1I95 - chains A and L of the 21 polymer chains in the assembly; structure by X-ray diffraction, 4.50 A resolution (low resolution: residue-level contacts below are approximate; hydrogen-bond / salt-bridge calls are withheld).

[Chain A]
Molecule: 16S RRNA
From: Thermus thermophilus
Sequence (1514 nucleotides; numbered 2 to 1515; the number before each row is that of its first residue):
     2 UGUUGGAGAG UUUGAUCCUG GCUCAGGGUG AACGCUGGCG GCGUGCCUAA GACAUGCAAG
    62 UCGUGCGGGC CGCGGGGUUU UACUCCGUGG UCAGCGGCGG ACGGGUGAGU AACGCGUGGG
   122 UGACCUACCC GGAAGAGGGG GACAACCCGG GGAAACUCGG GCUAAUCCCC CAUGUGGACC
   182 CGCCCCUUGG GGUGUGUCCA AAGGGCUUUG CCCGCUUCCG GAUGGGCCCG CGUCCCAUCA
   242 GCUAGUUGGU GGGGUAAUGG CCCACCAAGG CGACGACGGG UAGCCGGUCU GAGAGGAUGG
   302 CCGGCCACAG GGGCACUGAG ACACGGGCCC CACUCCUACG GGAGGCAGCA GUUAGGAAUC
   362 UUCCGCAAUG GGCGCAAGCC UGACGGAGCG ACGCCGCUUG GAGGAAGAAG CCCUUCGGGG
   422 UGUAAACUCC UGAACCCGGG ACGAAACCCC CGACGAGGGG ACUGACGGUA CCGGGGUAAU
   482 AGCGCCGGCC AACUCCGUGC CAGCAGCCGC GGUAAUACGG AGGGCGCGAG CGUUACCCGG
   542 AUUCACUGGG CGUAAAGGGC GUGUAGGCGG CCUGGGGCGU CCCAUGUGAA AGACCACGGC
   602 UCAACCGUGG GGGAGCGUGG GAUACGCUCA GGCUAGACGG UGGGAGAGGG UGGUGGAAUU
   662 CCCGGAGUAG CGGUGAAAUG CGCAGAUACC GGGAGGAACG CCGAUGGCGA AGGCAGCCAC
   722 CUGGUCCACC CGUGACGCUG AGGCGCGAAA GCGUGGGGAG CAAACCGGAU UAGAUACCCG
   782 GGUAGUCCAC GCCCUAAACG AUGCGCGCUA GGUCUCUGGG UCUCCUGGGG GCCGAAGCUA
   842 ACGCGUUAAG CGCGCCGCCU GGGGAGUACG GCCGCAAGGC UGAAACUCAA AGGAAUUGAC
   902 GGGGGCCCGC ACAAGCGGUG GAGCAUGUGG UUUAAUUCGA AGCAACGCGA AGAACCUUAC
   962 CAGGCCUUGA CAUGCUAGGG AACCCGGGUG AAAGCCUGGG GUGCCCCGCG AGGGGAGCCC
  1022 UAGCACAGGU GCUGCAUGGC CGUCGUCAGC UCGUGCCGUG AGGUGUUGGG UUAAGUCCCG
  1082 CAACGAGCGC AACCCCCGCC GUUAGUUGCC AGCGGUUCGG CCGGGCACUC UAACGGGACU
  1142 GCCCGCGAAA GCGGGAGGAA GGAGGGGACG ACGUCUGGUC AGCAUGGCCC UUACGGCCUG
  1202 GGCGACACAC GUGCUACAAU GCCCACUACA AAGCGAUGCC ACCCGGCAAC GGGGAGCUAA
  1262 UCGCAAAAAG GUGGGCCCAG UUCGGAUUGG GGUCUGCAAC CCGACCCCAU GAAGCCGGAA
  1322 UCGCUAGUAA UCGCGGAUCA GCCAUGCCGC GGUGAAUACG UUCCCGGGCC UUGUACACAC
  1382 CGCCCGUCAC GCCAUGGGAG CGGGCUCUAC CCGAAGUCGC CGGGAGCCUA CGGGCAGGCG
  1442 CCGAGGGUAG GGCCCGUGAC UGGGGCGAAG UCGUAACAAG GUAGCUGUAC CGGAAGGUGC
  1502 GGCUGGAUCA CCUC
What the authors report for this chain:
  - conformationally variable residues (loop rearrangement): G693

[Chain L]
Protein: 30S ribosomal protein S12
From: Thermus thermophilus
Reference sequence: P17293 (RS12_THETH); residue numbers follow UniProt; this construct covers 5-135
Sequence (131 residues; each row starts with the number of its first residue):
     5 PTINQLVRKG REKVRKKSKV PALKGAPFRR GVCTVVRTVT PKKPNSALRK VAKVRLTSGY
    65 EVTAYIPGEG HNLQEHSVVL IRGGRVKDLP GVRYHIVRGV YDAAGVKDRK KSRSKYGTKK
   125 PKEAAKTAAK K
Curated features (UniProtKB/Swiss-Prot):
  - natural variant: Arg-86 (R86C: In strain: Isolate HG14; R86H: In strain: Isolate HG31)

[How chain A and chain L interact]
Contacting residue pairs (24):
  G35(A) with Ser-118(L); Gly-121(L)
  C36(A) with Ser-118(L); Lys-123(L)
  U37(A) with Lys-123(L)
  A358(A) with Ala-30(L)
  G485(A) with Ser-118(L)
  C502(A) with Ala-51(L)
  A503(A) with Ala-51(L)
  G504(A) with Gly-72(L); Glu-73(L)
  C505(A) with Pro-71(L); Gly-72(L)
  G512(A) with Asn-49(L)
  G521(A) with Arg-113(L); Lys-114(L)
  U535(A) with Gly-87(L)
  A536(A) with Pro-31(L); Gly-87(L)
  G551(A) with Pro-5(L)
  U888(A) with Gly-95(L)
  G1468(A) with Lys-46(L)
  A1469(A) with Lys-46(L); Lys-47(L)
Interface residues without a listed pair, chain A (23 interface residues in all): C501, A506, C537, C545, C857, C889
Interface residues without a listed pair, chain L (32 interface residues in all): Gln-9, Arg-15, Glu-16, Ser-22, Gly-29, Phe-32, Arg-33, Ser-50, Leu-52, Arg-86, Asp-92, Pro-94, Lys-115, Arg-117, Thr-122

[Overview]
Chain A and chain L form an interface of 23 and 32 residues respectively. From the paper: conformational
variability at G693(A).
Here chain A is 16S RRNA and chain L is 30S ribosomal protein S12, both from Thermus thermophilus. Entry 1I95
(Crystal structure of the 30S ribosomal subunit from thermus thermophilus in complex with edeine) was
determined by X-ray diffraction (same publication as 1I94, 1I96 and 1I97).
